PDB entry 2C7I | X-ray diffraction, 2.10 A resolution | chain A

Chain A:
Molecule: Putative lipoate protein ligase
Organism: Thermoplasma acidophilum
UniProtKB: Q9HKT1 (LPLA_THEAC); residues 1-262 here = UniProt positions 1-262
Chain sequence (262 residues; row label = number of the first residue in the row):
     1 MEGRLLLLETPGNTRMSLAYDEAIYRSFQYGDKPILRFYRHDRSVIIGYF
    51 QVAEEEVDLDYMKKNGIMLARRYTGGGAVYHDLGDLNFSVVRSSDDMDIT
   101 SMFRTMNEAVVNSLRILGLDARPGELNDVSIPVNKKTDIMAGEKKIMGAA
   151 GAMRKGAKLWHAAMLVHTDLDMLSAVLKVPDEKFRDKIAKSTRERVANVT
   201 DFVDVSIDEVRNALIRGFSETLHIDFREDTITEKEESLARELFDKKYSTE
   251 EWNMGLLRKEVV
Not modelled in the structure: 179-192, 259-262
Curated features (UniProtKB/Swiss-Prot):
  - binding site (ATP): Arg72, Gly77, Tyr80, Asp85, Pro132, Lys135, Lys145, Ala149, Ala163
  - binding site (Mg(2+)): Thr137, Asp138, Ala149
  - binding site ((R)-lipoate): Lys145
From the paper describing this entry:
  - conformationally variable residues (order/disorder transition): Val179 to Arg193

Summary:
UniProt lists 9 ATP-binding residues, 3 Mg2+-binding residues and (R)-lipoate-binding residue Lys145. From the
paper: conformational variability at Val179.
Chain A is Putative lipoate protein ligase (Thermoplasma acidophilum); the structure, Structure of protein
Ta0514, putative lipoate protein ligase from T. acidophilum, was determined by X-ray diffraction together with
2C8M from the same study.
